Entry 7E5T (X-ray diffraction, 2.17 A resolution); this record covers chain A.

[Chain A]
Molecule: Diels-Alderase fsa2
Organism: Fusarium sp. (strain FN080326)
Notes: EC 5.5.1.-
UniProtKB: A0A0E4AYE7 (FSA2_FUSSF); residue numbers follow UniProt; this construct covers 1-374
Sequence (384 residues; numbered -9 to 374; the number before each row is that of its first residue; numbers below 1 keep their minus sign (Met-9 is residue -9)):
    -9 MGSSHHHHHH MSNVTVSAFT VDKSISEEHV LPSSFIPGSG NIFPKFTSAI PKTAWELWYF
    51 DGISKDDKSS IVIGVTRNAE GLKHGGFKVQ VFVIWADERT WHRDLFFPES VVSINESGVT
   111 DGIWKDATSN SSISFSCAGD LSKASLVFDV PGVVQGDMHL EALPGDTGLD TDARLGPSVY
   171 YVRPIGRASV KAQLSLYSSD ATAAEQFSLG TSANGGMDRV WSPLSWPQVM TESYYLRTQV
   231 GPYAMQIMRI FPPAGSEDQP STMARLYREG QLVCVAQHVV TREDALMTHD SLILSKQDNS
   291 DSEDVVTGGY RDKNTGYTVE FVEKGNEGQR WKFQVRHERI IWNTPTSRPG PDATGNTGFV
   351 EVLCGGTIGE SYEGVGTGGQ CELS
Not modelled in the structure: -9 to 0
Sequence notes: initiating methionine (-9); expression tag (-8 to 0)
Curated features (UniProtKB/Swiss-Prot):
  - mutagenesis: Gln80 (Q80A: Slightly decreases enzyme activity), Trp216 (W216A: Abolishes enzyme activity), Trp332 (W332A: Abolishes enzyme activity), Asn346 (N346A: Abolishes enzyme activity)
What the authors report for this chain:
  - binding site for ethanol: Val169 (from molecular simulation)
  - mutagenesis - W216A, W332A, N346A: decreased catalytic activity

[Overview]
UniProt lists 4 mutagenesis sites. The paper reports a binding site for ethanol at Val169; W216A, W332A and
N346A reduce catalytic activity.
Chain A is Diels-Alderase fsa2 (Fusarium sp. (strain FN080326)); the structure, Crystal structure of Fsa2, was
determined by X-ray diffraction together with 7E5U and 7E5V from the same study.
